PDB entry 8DF7 | X-ray diffraction, 3.52 A resolution | chains A and U of the 4 polymer chains in the assembly

Chain A:
Molecule: Topoisomerase V
Organism: Methanopyrus kandleri
UniProt: Q977W1 (Q977W1_9EURY); numbering as in UniProt (aligned over 1-854)
Sequence (854 residues; numbered 1 to 854; the number before each row is that of its first residue):
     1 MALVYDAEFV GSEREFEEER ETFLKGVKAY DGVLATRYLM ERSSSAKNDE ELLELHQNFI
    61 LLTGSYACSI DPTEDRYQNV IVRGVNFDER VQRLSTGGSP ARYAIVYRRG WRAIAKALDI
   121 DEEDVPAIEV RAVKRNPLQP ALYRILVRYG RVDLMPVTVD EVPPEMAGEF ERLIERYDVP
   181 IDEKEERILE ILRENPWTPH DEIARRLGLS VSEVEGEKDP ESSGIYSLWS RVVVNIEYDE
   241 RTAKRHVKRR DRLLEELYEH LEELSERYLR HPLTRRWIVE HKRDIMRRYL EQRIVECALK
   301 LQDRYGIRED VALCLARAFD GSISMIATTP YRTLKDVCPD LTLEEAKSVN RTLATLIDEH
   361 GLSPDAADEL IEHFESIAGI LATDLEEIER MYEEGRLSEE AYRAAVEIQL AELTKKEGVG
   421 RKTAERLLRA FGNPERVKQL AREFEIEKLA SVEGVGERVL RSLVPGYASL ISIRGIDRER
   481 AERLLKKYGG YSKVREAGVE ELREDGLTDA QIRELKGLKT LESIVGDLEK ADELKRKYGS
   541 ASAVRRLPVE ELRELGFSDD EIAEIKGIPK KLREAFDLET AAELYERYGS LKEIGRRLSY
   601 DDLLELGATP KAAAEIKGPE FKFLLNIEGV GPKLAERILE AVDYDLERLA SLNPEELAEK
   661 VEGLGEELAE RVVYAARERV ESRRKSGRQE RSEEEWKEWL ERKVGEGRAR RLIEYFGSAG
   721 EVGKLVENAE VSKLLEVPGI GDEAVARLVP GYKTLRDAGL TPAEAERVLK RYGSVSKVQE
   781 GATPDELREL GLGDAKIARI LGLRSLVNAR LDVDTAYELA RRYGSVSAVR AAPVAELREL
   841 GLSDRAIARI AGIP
Not modelled in the structure: 1-2, 853-854
Cystine bridges: Cys-314/Cys-338
Construct notes: engineered mutation Ala-809 (Lys in Q977W1), Ala-820 (Lys in Q977W1), Ala-831 (Lys in Q977W1), Ala-835 (Lys in Q977W1), Ala-846 (Lys in Q977W1), Ala-851 (Lys in Q977W1)
Bound ions: K+ site 1 near Phe-576 (its only coordinating residue here); K+ site 2: Leu-735, Val-737, Ile-740
What the authors report for this chain:
  - mutagenesis - R37A, R83A, R109A, A132I, K134A/R135A, K134A, R288A/R293A: decreased catalytic activity
  - mutagenesis - K47A, H56A, R135A, R288A, Y289A, R293A: unchanged catalytic activity
  - mutagenesis - R108A, R108A/R109A, K134E/R135E, R288E/R293E, R288E/L290P/R293E, L290P: abolished catalytic activity
  - catalytic residues: Arg-108 (proposed by the authors, not directly observed)
  - catalytic residues: Arg-131, Arg-144 (citing earlier work)

Chain U:
Molecule: 39-nt DNA strand
Notes: engineered mutation(s): GUA U13 is an abasic site
Sequence (39 nucleotides; numbered 2 to 40; the number before each row is that of its first residue):
     2 GCCTGCACGA AGTAAGCATG CTTACTTCGT GCAGGCACA

Chain A / chain U interface:
Contacting residue pairs (29):
  Arg-37(A) with DC4(U), phosphate contact; DT5(U), salt bridge to the phosphate
  Tyr-38(A) with DG6(U), phosphate contact
  Glu-41(A) with DG6(U), sugar contact
  Arg-108(A) with DG2(U), salt bridge to the phosphate; DC3(U), salt bridge to the phosphate
  Arg-109(A) with DG2(U), hydrogen bond to the base
  Arg-112(A) with DG2(U), hydrogen bond to the base
  His-281(A) with DG6(U), salt bridge to the phosphate
  Ile-285(A) with DT5(U), phosphate contact
  Met-286(A) with DG2(U), base contact
  Arg-288(A) with DG6(U), base contact
  Tyr-289(A) with DG2(U), stacking on the base; DT5(U), base contact
  Ser-324(A) with DG13(U), sugar contact
  Thr-520(A) with DC29(U), phosphate contact
  Ser-540(A) with DT27(U), sugar contact; DT28(U), phosphate contact
  Ala-541(A) with DT28(U), hydrogen bond to the phosphate
  Ser-542(A) with DT27(U), hydrogen bond to the phosphate; DT28(U), hydrogen bond to the phosphate
  Arg-546(A) with DT27(U), salt bridge to the phosphate
  Pro-619(A) with DG36(U), phosphate contact
  Arg-679(A) with DG36(U), salt bridge to the phosphate
  Arg-683(A) with DG35(U), salt bridge to the phosphate
  Arg-702(A) with DG32(U), salt bridge to the phosphate
  Lys-703(A) with DG32(U), salt bridge to the phosphate
  Arg-804(A) with DT24(U), salt bridge to the phosphate; DA25(U), salt bridge to the phosphate
Also at the interface, not in a pair above, chain A (28 interface residues in all): Leu-34, Glu-291, Pro-465, Glu-615, Arg-799
Also at the interface, not in a pair above, chain U (16 interface residues in all): DG21, DC37

Summary:
28 residues of chain A face 16 of chain U across their interface; the contacts include 5 hydrogen bonds, 11
salt bridges and 1 aromatic stacking contact. Polar pairs include Arg-109(A)/DG2(U), Arg-112(A)/DG2(U) and
Ala-541(A)/DT28(U). The paper reports catalytic residues Arg-108(A), Arg-131(A) and Arg-144(A); R37A, R83A and
R109A of chain A, among others, reduce catalytic activity; 19 substitutions were tested in all.
Chain A is Topoisomerase V (Methanopyrus kandleri) and chain U is a 39-nt DNA strand; the structure, Structure
of M. kandleri topoisomerase V in complex with DNA. 38 base pair symmetric DNA complex, was determined by
X-ray diffraction, deposited together with 8DF8, 8DF9 and 8DFB.
